PDB entry 6C7Q | X-ray diffraction, 1.51 A resolution | chain A

Chain A:
Protein: Bromodomain-containing protein 4
Organism: Homo sapiens
UniProt: O60885 (BRD4_HUMAN); residue numbers follow UniProt; this construct covers 333-460
Chain sequence (131 residues; numbered 330 to 460; the number before each row is that of its first residue):
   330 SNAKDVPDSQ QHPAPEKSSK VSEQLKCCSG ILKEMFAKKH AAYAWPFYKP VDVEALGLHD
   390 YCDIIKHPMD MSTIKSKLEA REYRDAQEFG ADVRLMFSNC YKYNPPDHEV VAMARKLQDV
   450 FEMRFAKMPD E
Unresolved in the structure: 330-348
Construct notes: expression tag (330-332)
Modified positions: Cys356 (s,S-(2-hydroxyethyl)thiocysteine; CME); Cys391 (s,S-(2-hydroxyethyl)thiocysteine; CME)
Residues lining bound ligands: EO1 (7-(3,5-dimethyl-1,2-oxazol-4-yl)-6-methoxy-2-methyl-N-(1-methyl-1H-indazol-3-yl)-9H-pyrimido[4,5-b]indol-4-amine): Trp374, Pro375, Phe376, Val380, Leu385, Leu387, Tyr390, Cys429, Tyr432, Asn433, His437, Glu438, Val439, Met442
UniProt features mapped onto this chain:
  - site: Asn433 (Acetylated histone binding)
  - natural variant: Tyr390 (Y390C: Found in a patient with a neurodevelopmental syndrome; uncertain significance), Tyr430 (Y430C: In CDLS6)
  - mutagenesis: Asn433 (N433A: Abolishes binding to acetylated histones)

In short:
Bound to chain A: compound EO1. From UniProt: one mutagenesis site.
Chain A is Bromodomain-containing protein 4 (Homo sapiens); the structure, BRD4 BD2 in complex with compound
CE277, was determined by X-ray diffraction (same publication as 6C7R).
